PDB entry 3VWV | X-ray diffraction, 1.80 A resolution | chains A and B

# Chain A (and B)
Molecule: Peroxiredoxin-4
From: Mus musculus
Notes: EC 1.11.1.15; chain B of this document is another copy of the same molecule, construct and numbering; everything in this record applies to it too
Reference sequence: O08807 (PRDX4_MOUSE); residue numbers follow UniProt; this construct covers 87-274
Sequence (209 residues; row label = number of the first residue in the row):
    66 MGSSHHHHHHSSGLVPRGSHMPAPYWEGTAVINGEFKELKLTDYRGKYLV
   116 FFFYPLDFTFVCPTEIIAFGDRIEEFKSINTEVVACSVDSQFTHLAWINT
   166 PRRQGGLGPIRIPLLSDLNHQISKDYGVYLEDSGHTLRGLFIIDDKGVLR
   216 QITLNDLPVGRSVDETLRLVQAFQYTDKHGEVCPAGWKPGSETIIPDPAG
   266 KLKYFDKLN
Disordered / not traced: 66-73, 256-274 (chain B: 66-74, 258-274)
Construct notes: expression tag (66-86)
Swiss-Prot annotation at these positions:
  - active site: Cys-127 (Cysteine sulfenic acid (-SOH) intermediate)

# Chain A / chain B interface
Disulfides between the chains: Cys-127(A)/Cys-248(B), Cys-248(A)/Cys-127(B)
Residue-residue contacts (107; chain A residue first):
  His-74(A) / Ser-76(B)  hydrogen bond
  His-74(A) / Ser-77(B)  hydrogen bond (side chain-backbone)
  His-74(A) / Gly-78(B)
  His-74(A) / Val-80(B)
  His-74(A) / Lys-189(B)
  His-74(A) / Asp-190(B)  salt bridge
  His-75(A) / His-75(B)
  His-75(A) / Ser-76(B)
  His-75(A) / Ser-77(B)  hydrogen bond (backbone-backbone)
  His-75(A) / Leu-79(B)  hydrogen bond (side chain-backbone)
  His-75(A) / Val-80(B)
  His-75(A) / Pro-81(B)
  Ser-76(A) / His-75(B)
  Ser-77(A) / His-75(B)  hydrogen bond (backbone-backbone)
  Leu-79(A) / His-75(B)  hydrogen bond (backbone-side chain)
  Val-80(A) / His-75(B)
  Pro-81(A) / His-75(B)
  Pro-81(A) / Gly-192(B)
  Pro-81(A) / Val-193(B)  hydrophobic
  Pro-81(A) / Tyr-194(B)
  Pro-81(A) / Leu-195(B)  hydrophobic
  Pro-81(A) / Leu-202(B)  hydrophobic
  Arg-82(A) / Leu-195(B)
  Gly-83(A) / Leu-195(B)
  Ser-84(A) / Leu-202(B)
  His-85(A) / Leu-202(B)
  His-85(A) / Asp-221(B)  salt bridge
  Met-86(A) / Gly-192(B)
  Met-86(A) / Leu-202(B)  hydrophobic
  Met-86(A) / Leu-219(B)  hydrophobic
  Phe-125(A) / Trp-252(B)
  Phe-125(A) / Pro-254(B)
  Phe-125(A) / Gly-255(B)
  Phe-125(A) / Ser-256(B)
  Phe-125(A) / Glu-257(B)
  Val-126(A) / Trp-252(B)
  Cys-127(A) / Cys-248(B)  disulfide
  Cys-127(A) / Pro-249(B)
  Cys-127(A) / Trp-252(B)  hydrophobic
  Pro-128(A) / Trp-252(B)
  Thr-129(A) / Pro-249(B)
  Arg-167(A) / Gly-251(B)
  Arg-167(A) / Trp-252(B)
  Arg-167(A) / Lys-253(B)  hydrogen bond (backbone-backbone)
  Arg-168(A) / Gly-251(B)
  Arg-168(A) / Lys-253(B)
  Gln-169(A) / Lys-253(B)
  Gln-169(A) / Gly-255(B)
  Gly-170(A) / Trp-252(B)
  Gly-170(A) / Lys-253(B)  hydrogen bond (backbone-backbone)
  Gly-170(A) / Gly-255(B)
  Gly-171(A) / Trp-252(B)  hydrogen bond (backbone-side chain)
  Gly-192(A) / Pro-81(B)
  Gly-192(A) / Met-86(B)
  Val-193(A) / Pro-81(B)  hydrophobic
  Tyr-194(A) / Pro-81(B)
  Leu-195(A) / Pro-81(B)  hydrophobic
  Leu-195(A) / Arg-82(B)
  Leu-195(A) / Gly-83(B)
  Leu-202(A) / Pro-81(B)  hydrophobic
  Leu-202(A) / Ser-84(B)
  Leu-202(A) / His-85(B)
  Leu-214(A) / Leu-219(B)
  Arg-215(A) / Thr-218(B)
  Arg-215(A) / Leu-219(B)  hydrogen bond (backbone-backbone)
  Gln-216(A) / Gln-216(B)  hydrogen bond
  Gln-216(A) / Ile-217(B)
  Gln-216(A) / Thr-218(B)  hydrogen bond
  Ile-217(A) / Gln-216(B)
  Ile-217(A) / Ile-217(B)  hydrogen bond (backbone-backbone)
  Thr-218(A) / Arg-215(B)
  Thr-218(A) / Gln-216(B)  hydrogen bond
  Leu-219(A) / Met-86(B)  hydrophobic
  Leu-219(A) / Leu-214(B)
  Leu-219(A) / Arg-215(B)  hydrogen bond (backbone-backbone)
  Asp-221(A) / His-85(B)  salt bridge
  Pro-223(A) / Glu-246(B)
  Val-224(A) / Glu-246(B)
  Glu-230(A) / Leu-234(B)
  Glu-230(A) / Ala-237(B)
  Arg-233(A) / Glu-230(B)  salt bridge
  Arg-233(A) / Arg-233(B)
  Arg-233(A) / Leu-234(B)
  Phe-238(A) / Asn-220(B)
  Glu-246(A) / Pro-223(B)
  Glu-246(A) / Val-224(B)
  Glu-246(A) / Gly-225(B)
  Cys-248(A) / Cys-127(B)  disulfide
  Pro-249(A) / Thr-129(B)
  Gly-251(A) / Arg-167(B)
  Gly-251(A) / Arg-168(B)
  Trp-252(A) / Thr-124(B)
  Trp-252(A) / Phe-125(B)
  Trp-252(A) / Val-126(B)
  Trp-252(A) / Cys-127(B)  hydrophobic
  Trp-252(A) / Pro-128(B)
  Trp-252(A) / Arg-167(B)
  Trp-252(A) / Gly-170(B)
  Trp-252(A) / Gly-171(B)  hydrogen bond (side chain-backbone)
  Lys-253(A) / Arg-167(B)  hydrogen bond (backbone-backbone)
  Lys-253(A) / Arg-168(B)
  Lys-253(A) / Gln-169(B)
  Lys-253(A) / Gly-170(B)  hydrogen bond (backbone-backbone)
  Pro-254(A) / Phe-125(B)  hydrophobic
  Gly-255(A) / Phe-125(B)
  Gly-255(A) / Gln-169(B)
  Gly-255(A) / Gly-170(B)
Also at the interface, not in a pair above, chain A (57 interface residues in all): Thr-124, Ile-132, Ser-198, Asn-220, Leu-222, Gly-225, Leu-234, Thr-241, Gly-245, Val-247
Also at the interface, not in a pair above, chain B (62 interface residues in all): Ile-132, Gln-186, Leu-222, Phe-238, Thr-241, Gly-245, Val-247

# Summary
57 residues of chain A face 62 of chain B across their interface, with 2 disulfide bonds, 18 hydrogen bonds
and 4 salt bridges. Among the polar pairs are His-74(A)/Asp-190(B), His-85(A)/Asp-221(B) and
Arg-233(A)/Glu-230(B). UniProt lists active-site residue Cys-127(A) on chain A.
Both chains are Peroxiredoxin-4 (Mus musculus). Entry 3VWV (crystal structure of N-terminally truncated
peroxiredoxin 4 from M. musculus) was determined by X-ray diffraction, deposited together with 3VWU, 3VWW and
3W8J.
